Entry 1J4H (X-ray diffraction, 1.80 A resolution); this record covers chain A.

# Chain A
Protein: FKBP12
Organism: Homo sapiens
Notes: EC 5.2.1.8
Reference sequence: P62942 (FKB1A_HUMAN); residues 1-107 here = UniProt positions 1-107
Amino-acid sequence (107 residues; numbered 1 to 107; the number before each row is that of its first residue):
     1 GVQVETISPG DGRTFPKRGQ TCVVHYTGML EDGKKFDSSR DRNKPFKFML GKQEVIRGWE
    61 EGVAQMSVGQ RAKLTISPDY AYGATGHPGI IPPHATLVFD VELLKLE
Ligand contacts: SUB (3-phenyl-2-{[4-(toluene-4-sulfonyl)-thiomorpholine-3-carbonyl]-amino}-propionic acid ethyl ester): Tyr-26, Phe-36, Asp-37, Phe-46, Gln-53, Glu-54, Val-55, Ile-56, Trp-59, Tyr-82, His-87, Ile-90, Ile-91, Leu-97, Phe-99
What the authors report for this chain:
  - binding site for SUB: Tyr-26, Phe-46, Val-55, Ile-56, Trp-59, Tyr-82

# In short
Ligands of chain A: compound SUB. From the paper: a binding site for SUB at Tyr-26, Phe-46 and Val-55 among
others.
Chain A is FKBP12 (Homo sapiens); the structure, crystal structure analysis of the FKBP12 complexed with
000107 small molecule, was determined by X-ray diffraction together with 1J4I from the same study.
